PDB entry 5W6Q | X-ray diffraction, 2.66 A resolution | chains A and B of the 3 polymer chains in the assembly

Chain A:
Name: DNA polymerase I, thermostable
Organism: Thermus aquaticus
Notes: EC 2.7.7.7
Reference sequence: P19821 (DPO1_THEAQ); residues 293-832 here = UniProt positions 293-832
Amino-acid sequence (540 residues; each row starts with the number of its first residue):
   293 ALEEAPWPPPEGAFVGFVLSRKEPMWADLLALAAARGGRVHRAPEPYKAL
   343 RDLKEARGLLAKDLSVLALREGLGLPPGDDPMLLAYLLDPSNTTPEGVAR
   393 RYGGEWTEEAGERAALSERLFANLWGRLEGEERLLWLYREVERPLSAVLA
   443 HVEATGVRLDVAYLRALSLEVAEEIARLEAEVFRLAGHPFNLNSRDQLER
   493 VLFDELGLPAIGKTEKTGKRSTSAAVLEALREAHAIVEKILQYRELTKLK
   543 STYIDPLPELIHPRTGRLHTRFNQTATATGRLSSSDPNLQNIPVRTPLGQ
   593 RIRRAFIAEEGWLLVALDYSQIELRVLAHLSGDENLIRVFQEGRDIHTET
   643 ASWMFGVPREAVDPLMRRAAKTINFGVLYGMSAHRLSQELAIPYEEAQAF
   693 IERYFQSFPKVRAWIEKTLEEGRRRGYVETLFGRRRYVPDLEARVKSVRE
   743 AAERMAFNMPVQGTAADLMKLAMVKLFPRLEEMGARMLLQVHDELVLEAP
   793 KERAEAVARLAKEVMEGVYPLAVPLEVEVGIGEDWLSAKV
Unresolved in the structure: 293-295, 645-659, 687-692, 832
Sequence notes: engineered mutation Val-444 (Met in P19821), Ala-527 (Pro in P19821), Glu-551 (Asp in P19821), Val-832 (Glu in P19821)
Reported in the primary citation:
  - conformationally variable residues (order/disorder transition): Ala-527, Val-832
  - contacts within the chain: Arg-457/Glu-551 (hydrogen bond)
  - binding site for the 12-nt DNA strand (chain B): Lys-540, Arg-573, Gln-582, Arg-587, His-784
  - binding site for the 13-nt DNA strand: Tyr-671, Gln-754
  - binding site for the 12-nt DNA strand: Arg-587
  - mutagenesis - E832V: increased catalytic activity on dZTP

Chain B:
Molecule: 12-nt DNA strand
Sequence (12 nucleotides; numbered 101 to 112; the number before each row is that of its first residue):
   101 GACCACGGCGCX
Modified / non-standard residues: 1W5 ((1R)-1-(6-amino-2-hydroxy-5-nitropyridin-3-yl)-1,4-anhydro-2-deoxy-5-O-phosphono-D-erythro-pentitol) at position 112

How chain A and chain B interact:
Residue-residue contacts (36; chain A residue first):
  Arg-487(A) / DG107(B)  hydrogen bond to the phosphate
  Arg-487(A) / DG108(B)  salt bridge to the phosphate
  Thr-506(A) / DG107(B)  hydrogen bond to the phosphate
  Thr-506(A) / DG108(B)  phosphate contact
  Glu-507(A) / DG107(B)  hydrogen bond to the phosphate
  Lys-508(A) / DC106(B)  salt bridge to the phosphate
  Lys-508(A) / DG107(B)  hydrogen bond to the phosphate
  Thr-509(A) / DC106(B)  phosphate contact
  Thr-509(A) / DG107(B)  hydrogen bond to the phosphate
  Ser-513(A) / DG108(B)  hydrogen bond to the phosphate
  Thr-514(A) / DG108(B)  hydrogen bond to the phosphate
  Ser-515(A) / DG108(B)  phosphate contact
  Ser-515(A) / DC109(B)  phosphate contact
  Ala-516(A) / DC109(B)  hydrogen bond to the phosphate
  Arg-536(A) / DG108(B)  phosphate contact
  Arg-536(A) / DC109(B)  salt bridge to the phosphate
  Lys-540(A) / DG108(B)  base contact
  Lys-540(A) / DC109(B)  hydrogen bond to the base
  Lys-540(A) / DG110(B)  sugar contact
  Leu-541(A) / DG110(B)  sugar contact
  Tyr-545(A) / DG110(B)  sugar contact
  Arg-573(A) / 1W5_112(B)  base contact
  Gln-582(A) / DC111(B)  sugar contact
  Asn-583(A) / DG110(B)  hydrogen bond to the base
  Asn-583(A) / DC111(B)  sugar contact
  Ile-584(A) / DC111(B)  sugar contact
  Pro-585(A) / DG110(B)  phosphate contact
  Pro-585(A) / DC111(B)  phosphate contact
  Val-586(A) / DC111(B)  hydrogen bond to the phosphate
  Val-586(A) / 1W5_112(B)  phosphate contact
  Arg-587(A) / DC111(B)  hydrogen bond to the phosphate
  Arg-587(A) / 1W5_112(B)  salt bridge to the phosphate
  Val-783(A) / 1W5_112(B)  sugar contact
  His-784(A) / 1W5_112(B)  sugar contact
  Asp-785(A) / 1W5_112(B)  phosphate contact
  Glu-786(A) / 1W5_112(B)  sugar contact
Interface residues without a listed pair, chain A (28 interface residues in all): Gly-510, Asn-580, Arg-595, Lys-831

In short:
28 residues of chain A face 7 of chain B across their interface, with 12 hydrogen bonds and 4 salt bridges.
Polar contacts include Lys-540(A)/DC109(B), Asn-583(A)/DG110(B) and Arg-487(A)/DG107(B). The paper reports a
binding site for the 12-nt DNA strand (chain B) at Lys-540(A), Arg-573(A) and Gln-582(A) among others; E832V
of chain A increases catalytic activity on dZTP.
Here chain A is DNA polymerase I, thermostable (Thermus aquaticus) and chain B is a 12-nt DNA strand. Entry
5W6Q (Structural basis for recognition of artificial DNA by an evolved KlenTaq variant) was determined by
X-ray diffraction (same publication as 5W6K).
